Entry 3HLV (X-ray diffraction, 3.00 A resolution); this record covers chains A and B of the 4 polymer chains in the assembly.

Chain A (and B):
Protein: Estrogen receptor
Source organism: Homo sapiens
Notes: chain B of this document is another copy of the same molecule, construct and numbering; everything in this record applies to it too
Reference sequence: P03372 (ESR1_HUMAN); residue numbers follow UniProt; this construct covers 298-550
Chain sequence (253 residues; row label = number of the first residue in the row):
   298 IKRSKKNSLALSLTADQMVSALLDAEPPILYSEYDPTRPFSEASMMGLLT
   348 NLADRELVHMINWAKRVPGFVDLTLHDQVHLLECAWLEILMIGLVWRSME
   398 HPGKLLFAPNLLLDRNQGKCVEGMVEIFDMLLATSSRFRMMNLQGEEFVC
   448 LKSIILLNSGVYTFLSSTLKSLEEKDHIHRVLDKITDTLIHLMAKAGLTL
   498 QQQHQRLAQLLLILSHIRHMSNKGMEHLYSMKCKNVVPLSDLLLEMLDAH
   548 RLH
Not modelled in the structure: 298-303, 333-335, 463-464, 549-550 (chain B: 298-303, 463-467, 549-550)
Differences from the reference sequence: engineered mutation S537 (Tyr in P03372)
Ligand contacts: J2Z ((9beta,13alpha,16beta)-3,16-dihydroxyestra-1,3,5(10)-trien-17-one): M343, L346, L349, A350, E353, L384, L387, M388, L391, R394, F404, M421, I424, G521, H524, L525

How chain A and chain B interact:
Residue-residue contacts - 58 pairs, chain A then chain B:
  M427(A) with Y459(B)
  A430(A) with Y459(B)
  T431(A) with Y459(B)
  R434(A) with K472(B); H476(B), hydrogen bond
  N455(A) with L509(B), hydrogen bond (side chain-backbone); S512(B); H513(B), hydrogen bond (backbone-side chain)
  S456(A) with H513(B)
  Y459(A) with A430(B); R434(B), hydrogen bond; I510(B), hydrophobic; H513(B)
  H476(A) with R434(B), hydrogen bond
  D480(A) with Q502(B); Q506(B)
  T483(A) with H501(B); A505(B)
  D484(A) with H501(B), salt bridge; Q502(B)
  I487(A) with H501(B)
  L497(A) with L497(B), hydrophobic
  Q498(A) with D484(B)
  H501(A) with I487(B); L497(B); L504(B)
  Q502(A) with D480(B); T483(B)
  L504(A) with H501(B)
  A505(A) with T483(B); L508(B), hydrophobic
  Q506(A) with D480(B), hydrogen bond
  L508(A) with A505(B), hydrophobic; L509(B), hydrophobic
  L509(A) with I451(B), hydrophobic; N455(B), hydrogen bond (backbone-side chain); L508(B), hydrophobic
  L511(A) with S512(B)
  S512(A) with S512(B); R515(B)
  H513(A) with N455(B), hydrogen bond (side chain-backbone); V458(B); Y459(B); R515(B)
  R515(A) with S512(B), hydrogen bond; H513(B), hydrogen bond; H516(B)
  H516(A) with Y459(B); R515(B); N519(B), hydrogen bond
  N519(A) with R515(B); H516(B), hydrogen bond; N519(B), hydrogen bond
  K520(A) with E523(B), salt bridge; R548(B)
  E523(A) with E523(B); R548(B)
  H547(A) with K520(B)
Also at the interface, not in a pair above, chain A (34 interface residues in all): I451, V458, L479, M517
Also at the interface, not in a pair above, chain B (34 interface residues in all): S456, L479, Q498, Q500, L511

In short:
Chain A and chain B each contribute 34 residues to their interface; the contacts include 13 hydrogen bonds and
2 salt bridges. Polar contacts include D484(A)-H501(B), K520(A)-E523(B) and R434(A)-H476(B). Ligands of chain
A: compound J2Z.
Both chains are Estrogen receptor (Homo sapiens). Entry 3HLV (Crystal structure of human Estrogen Receptor
Alpha Ligand-Binding Domain in complex with a Glucocorticoid Receptor Interacting ...) was determined by X-ray
diffraction.
